7LCG - chains C and D of the 6 polymer chains in the assembly; structure by electron microscopy, 2.42 A resolution.

== Chain C ==
Molecule: Envelope protein E
Organism: Usutu virus
UniProtKB: Q5WPU4 (Q5WPU4_USUV); residues 1-500 here correspond to UniProt positions 294-793 (UniProt number = residue number + 293)
Sequence (500 residues; each row starts with the number of its first residue):
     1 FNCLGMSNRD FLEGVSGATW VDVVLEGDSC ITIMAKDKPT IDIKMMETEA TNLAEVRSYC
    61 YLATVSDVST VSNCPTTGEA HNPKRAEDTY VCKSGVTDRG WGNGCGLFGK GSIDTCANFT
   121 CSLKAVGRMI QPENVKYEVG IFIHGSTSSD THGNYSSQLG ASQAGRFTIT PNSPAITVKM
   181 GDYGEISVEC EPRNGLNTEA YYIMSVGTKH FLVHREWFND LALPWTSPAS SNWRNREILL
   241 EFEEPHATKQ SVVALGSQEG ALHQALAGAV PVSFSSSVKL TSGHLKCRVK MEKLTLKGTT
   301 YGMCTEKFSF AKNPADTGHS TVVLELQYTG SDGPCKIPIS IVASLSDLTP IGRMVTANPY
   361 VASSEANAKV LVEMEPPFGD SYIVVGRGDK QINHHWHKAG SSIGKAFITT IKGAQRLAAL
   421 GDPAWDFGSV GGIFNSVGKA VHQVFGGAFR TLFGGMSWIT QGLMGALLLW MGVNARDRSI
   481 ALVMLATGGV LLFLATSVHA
Disordered / not traced: 14-17, 500
Disulfides: C3-C30, C60-C121, C74-C105, C92-C116, C190-C287, C304-C335
Covalently attached groups: N-acetylglucosamine (NAG) linked to N118, N154

== Chain D ==
Molecule: Membrane protein M
Organism: Usutu virus
UniProtKB: A0A0H3U5P6 (A0A0H3U5P6_USUV); residues 1-75 here correspond to UniProt positions 219-293 (UniProt number = residue number + 218)
Sequence (75 residues; row label = number of the first residue in the row):
     1 SIAVQTHGES MLANKKDAWL DSTKASRYLM KTENWIIRNP GYAFVAVLLG WMLGSNNGQR
    61 VVFVVLLLLV APAYS

== Interface between chain C and chain D ==
Contacting residue pairs (71; chain C residue first):
  N8(C) - K15(D)
  E26(C) - K15(D)  salt bridge
  D28(C) - K16(D)  salt bridge
  S29(C) - K15(D)  hydrogen bond
  Y201(C) - S10(D)
  Y201(C) - M11(D)
  Y201(C) - L12(D)  hydrogen bond (side chain-backbone)
  K209(C) - W19(D)
  F211(C) - W19(D)  hydrophobic
  L212(C) - L12(D)  hydrophobic
  V213(C) - H7(D)
  H214(C) - H7(D)  hydrogen bond (backbone-side chain)
  H214(C) - E9(D)
  H214(C) - S10(D)
  H214(C) - M11(D)  hydrogen bond (side chain-backbone)
  W217(C) - Q5(D)  hydrogen bond (side chain-backbone)
  W217(C) - T6(D)
  W217(C) - H7(D)
  D220(C) - Q5(D)
  L221(C) - I2(D)  hydrophobic
  L221(C) - Q5(D)
  A222(C) - I2(D)
  A222(C) - Q5(D)
  L223(C) - I2(D)  hydrophobic
  Q258(C) - I2(D)
  A261(C) - I2(D)  hydrophobic
  A261(C) - A3(D)
  L262(C) - I2(D)
  H263(C) - W19(D)  hydrogen bond (backbone-side chain)
  H263(C) - L20(D)
  Q264(C) - L20(D)
  A265(C) - I2(D)
  A265(C) - Q5(D)
  A265(C) - T6(D)
  A265(C) - H7(D)  hydrogen bond (backbone-backbone)
  L266(C) - W19(D)
  A267(C) - T6(D)  hydrogen bond (backbone-side chain)
  A267(C) - H7(D)
  A267(C) - W19(D)
  A267(C) - L20(D)  hydrophobic
  A267(C) - R27(D)
  G268(C) - H7(D)
  G268(C) - G8(D)
  G268(C) - S10(D)
  G268(C) - A18(D)
  G268(C) - W19(D)
  A269(C) - H7(D)
  A269(C) - A18(D)
  A269(C) - W19(D)  hydrogen bond (backbone-backbone)
  V270(C) - S10(D)
  V270(C) - N14(D)
  L280(C) - L12(D)  hydrophobic
  T281(C) - K16(D)  hydrogen bond
  S282(C) - L12(D)
  S282(C) - A13(D)
  S282(C) - N14(D)  hydrogen bond
  S282(C) - K16(D)  hydrogen bond
  G283(C) - L12(D)
  G283(C) - A13(D)  hydrogen bond (backbone-backbone)
  A419(C) - A13(D)
  S457(C) - Y28(D)
  W458(C) - K24(D)  hydrogen bond (side chain-backbone)
  W458(C) - A25(D)  hydrophobic
  W458(C) - Y28(D)
  I459(C) - Y28(D)  hydrophobic
  I459(C) - L29(D)  hydrophobic
  W470(C) - G58(D)
  V498(C) - E9(D)
  V498(C) - K24(D)
  H499(C) - K24(D)
  H499(C) - A25(D)
Interface residues without a listed pair, chain C (41 interface residues in all): A200, P271, L420, L463
Interface residues without a listed pair, chain D (24 interface residues in all): L69

== Overview ==
41 residues of chain C face 24 of chain D across their interface; the contacts include 14 hydrogen bonds and 2
salt bridges. Polar pairs include E26(C)-K15(D), D28(C)-K16(D) and S29(C)-K15(D).
Chain C is Envelope protein E and chain D is Membrane protein M, both from Usutu virus; the structure, The
mature Usutu SAAR-1776, Model A, was determined by electron microscopy together with 7LCH from the same study.
